PDB entry 8XEN | electron microscopy, 3.20 A resolution | chains A and B

== Chain A ==
Protein: Integrin alpha-V
Organism: Homo sapiens
UniProt: P06756 (ITAV_HUMAN); numbering as in UniProt (aligned over 1-1048)
Chain sequence (1048 residues; each row starts with the number of its first residue):
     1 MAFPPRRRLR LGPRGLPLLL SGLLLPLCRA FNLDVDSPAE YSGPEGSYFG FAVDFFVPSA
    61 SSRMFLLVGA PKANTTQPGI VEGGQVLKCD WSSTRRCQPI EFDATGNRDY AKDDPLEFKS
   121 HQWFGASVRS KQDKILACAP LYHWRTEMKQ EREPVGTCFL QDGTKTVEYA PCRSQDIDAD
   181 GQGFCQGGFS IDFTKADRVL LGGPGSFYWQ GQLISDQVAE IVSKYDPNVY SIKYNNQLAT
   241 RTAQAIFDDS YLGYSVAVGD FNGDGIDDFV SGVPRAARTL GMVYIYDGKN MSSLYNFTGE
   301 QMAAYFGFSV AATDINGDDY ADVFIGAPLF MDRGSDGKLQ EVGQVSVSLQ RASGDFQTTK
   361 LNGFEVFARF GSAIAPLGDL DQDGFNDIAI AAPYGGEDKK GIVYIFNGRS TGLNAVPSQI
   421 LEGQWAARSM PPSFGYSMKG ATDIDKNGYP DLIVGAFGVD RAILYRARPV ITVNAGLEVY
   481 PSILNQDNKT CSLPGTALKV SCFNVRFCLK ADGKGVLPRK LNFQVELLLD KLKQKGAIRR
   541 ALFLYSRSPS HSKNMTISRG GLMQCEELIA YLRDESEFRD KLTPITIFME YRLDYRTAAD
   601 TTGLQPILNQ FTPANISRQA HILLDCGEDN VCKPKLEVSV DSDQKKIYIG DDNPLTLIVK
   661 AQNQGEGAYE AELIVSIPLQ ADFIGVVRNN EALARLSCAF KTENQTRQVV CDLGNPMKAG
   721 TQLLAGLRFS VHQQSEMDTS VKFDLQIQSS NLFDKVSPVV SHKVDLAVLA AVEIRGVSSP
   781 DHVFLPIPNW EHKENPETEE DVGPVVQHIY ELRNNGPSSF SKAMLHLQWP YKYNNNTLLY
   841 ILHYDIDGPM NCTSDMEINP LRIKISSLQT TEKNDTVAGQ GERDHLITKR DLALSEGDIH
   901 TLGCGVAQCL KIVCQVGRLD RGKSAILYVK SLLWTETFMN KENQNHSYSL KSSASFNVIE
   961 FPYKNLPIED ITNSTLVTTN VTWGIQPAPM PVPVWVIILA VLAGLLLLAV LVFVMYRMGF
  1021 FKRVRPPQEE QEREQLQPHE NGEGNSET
Not modelled in the structure: 1-30, 866-896, 990-1048
Disulfide bonds: Cys89-Cys97, Cys138-Cys158, Cys172-Cys185, Cys491-Cys502, Cys508-Cys565, Cys626-Cys632, Cys698-Cys711, Cys852-Cys914, Cys904-Cys909

== Chain B ==
Protein: Integrin beta-3
Organism: Homo sapiens
UniProt: P05106 (ITB3_HUMAN); residues 1-788 here = UniProt positions 1-788
Chain sequence (788 residues; row label = number of the first residue in the row):
     1 MRARPRPRPL WATVLALGAL AGVGVGGPNI CTTRGVSSCQ QCLAVSPMCA WCSDEALPLG
    61 SPRCDLKENL LKDNCAPESI EFPVSEARVL EDRPLSDKGS GDSSQVTQVS PQRIALRLRP
   121 DDSKNFSIQV RQVEDYPVDI YYLMDLSYSM KDDLWSIQNL GTKLATQMRK LTSNLRIGFG
   181 AFVDKPVSPY MYISPPEALE NPCYDMKTTC LPMFGYKHVL TLTDQVTRFN EEVKKQSVSR
   241 NRDAPEGGFD AIMQATVCDE KIGWRNDASH LLVFTTDAKT HIALDGRLAG IVQPNDGQCH
   301 VGSDNHYSAS TTMDYPSLGL MTEKLSQKNI NLIFAVTENV VNLYQNYSEL IPGTTVGVLS
   361 MDSSNVLQLI VDAYGKIRSK VELEVRDLPE ELSLSFNATC LNNEVIPGLK SCMGLKIGDT
   421 VSFSIEAKVR GCPQEKEKSF TIKPVGFKDS LIVQVTFDCD CACQAQAEPN SHRCNNGNGT
   481 FECGVCRCGP GWLGSQCECS EEDYRPSQQD ECSPREGQPV CSQRGECLCG QCVCHSSDFG
   541 KITGKYCECD DFSCVRYKGE MCSGHGQCSC GDCLCDSDWT GYYCNCTTRT DTCMSSNGLL
   601 CSGRGKCECG SCVCIQPGSY GDTCEKCPTC PDACTFKKEC VECKKFDRGA LHDENTCNRY
   661 CRDEIESVKE LKDTGKDAVN CTYKNEDDCV VRFQYYEDSS GKSILYVVEE PECPKGPDIL
   721 VVLLSVMGAI LLIGLAALLI WKLLITIHDR KEFAKFEEER ARAKWDTANN PLYKEATSTF
   781 TNITYRGT
Not modelled in the structure: 1-28, 482-485, 506, 627-788
Disulfide bonds: Cys31-Cys49, Cys39-Cys461, Cys42-Cys64, Cys52-Cys75, Cys203-Cys210, Cys258-Cys299, Cys400-Cys412, Cys432-Cys459, Cys474-Cys486, Cys488-Cys497, Cys512-Cys527, Cys521-Cys532, Cys534-Cys547, Cys549-Cys570, Cys554-Cys568, Cys562-Cys573, Cys575-Cys584, Cys586-Cys609, Cys593-Cys607, Cys601-Cys612, Cys614-Cys624
Curated features (UniProtKB/Swiss-Prot):
  - region: Cys203 to Cys210 (Involved in CX3CL1-, NRG1-, FGF1- and IGF1-binding), Gln293 to Met313 (CX3CL1-binding)
  - motif: Thr777 to Ile783 (LIR)
  - binding site (Mg(2+)): Ser147, Ser149, Glu246
  - binding site (Ca(2+)): Ser149, Asp152, Asp153, Asp184, Asn241, Asp243, Pro245, Glu246, Asp277, Met361
  - modified residue: Thr767 (Phosphothreonine), Tyr773 (Phosphotyrosine), Thr779 (Phosphothreonine), Tyr785 (Phosphotyrosine)
  - glycosylation (N-linked (GlcNAc...) asparagine): Asn125, Asn346, Asn397, Asn478, Asn585, Asn680

== How chain A and chain B interact ==
Pairs across the interface (78; chain A residue first):
  Tyr48(A) with Val292(B)
  Trp123(A) with Gly290(B); Val292(B), hydrophobic
  Leu141(A) with Leu288(B)
  His143(A) with Ser188(B), hydrogen bond
  Glu151(A) with Ser194(B)
  Arg152(A) with Ile193(B); Ser194(B)
  Phe184(A) with Pro189(B), hydrophobic; Arg242(B)
  Gln186(A) with Leu288(B)
  Phe189(A) with Arg287(B); Leu288(B), hydrophobic
  Trp209(A) with Arg242(B); Asp243(B)
  Asp248(A) with Lys279(B)
  Asp249(A) with Pro245(B)
  Tyr251(A) with His281(B); Asp285(B); Leu288(B)
  Tyr254(A) with Leu284(B), hydrogen bond (side chain-backbone); Arg287(B); Leu288(B), hydrophobic
  Arg275(A) with Thr280(B), hydrogen bond (side chain-backbone); His281(B); Ile282(B); Asp285(B), salt bridge
  Arg278(A) with Asn346(B), hydrogen bond
  Thr279(A) with Ile282(B); Tyr347(B), hydrogen bond
  Met302(A) with Asn346(B); Leu350(B)
  Ala303(A) with Ile282(B), hydrophobic; Leu318(B), hydrophobic; Tyr347(B), hydrophobic
  Tyr305(A) with Ile282(B), hydrophobic; Ala283(B); Leu284(B), hydrogen bond (side chain-backbone); Asp285(B), hydrogen bond
  Phe308(A) with Leu284(B), hydrophobic; Arg287(B)
  Leu329(A) with Ala283(B), hydrophobic; Leu284(B), hydrophobic
  Met331(A) with Gly319(B); Leu350(B)
  Asp336(A) with Lys410(B)
  Leu339(A) with Leu350(B), hydrophobic
  Glu341(A) with Ser317(B), hydrogen bond; Leu318(B); Gly319(B), hydrogen bond (side chain-backbone); Leu320(B)
  Phe367(A) with Gly319(B); Leu320(B); Glu323(B)
  Arg369(A) with Leu284(B); Pro294(B)
  Tyr394(A) with Pro294(B)
  Tyr436(A) with Arg287(B)
  Gly536(A) with Glu502(B)
  Ala537(A) with Glu501(B); Glu502(B)
  Ile538(A) with Asp503(B)
  Arg539(A) with Glu502(B), hydrogen bond (side chain-backbone)
  Arg579(A) with Tyr504(B); Ser507(B)
  Phe683(A) with Arg556(B)
  Ile684(A) with Val555(B); Arg556(B), hydrogen bond (backbone-backbone)
  Arg688(A) with Ser553(B), hydrogen bond (side chain-backbone); Gly571(B), hydrogen bond (side chain-backbone); Tyr582(B), hydrogen bond
  Ser697(A) with Arg524(B), hydrogen bond
  Cys698(A) with Ser553(B)
  Ala699(A) with Phe552(B), hydrophobic
  Lys701(A) with Phe539(B)
  Gly714(A) with Gln523(B)
  Asn715(A) with Gln523(B), hydrogen bond (backbone-side chain)
  Tyr928(A) with Tyr620(B)
Other interface residues (no listed pair), chain A (55 interface residues in all): Phe51, Pro154, Pro204, Gln301, Ser429, Met430, Pro431, Phe457, Asp682, Phe700
Other interface residues (no listed pair), chain B (48 interface residues in all): Ala289, Gln293, Leu343, Gly559, Tyr583

== In short ==
Chain A and chain B form an interface of 55 and 48 residues respectively; the contacts include 16 hydrogen
bonds and 1 salt bridge. Polar contacts include Arg275(A)-Asp285(B), His143(A)-Ser188(B) and
Tyr254(A)-Leu284(B). Curated annotation (UniProt) lists 3 Mg2+-binding residues and 10 Ca2+-binding residues
on chain B.
Chain A is Integrin alpha-V and chain B is Integrin beta-3, both from Homo sapiens; the structure, Cryo-EM
structure of integrin ITGAV/ITGB3 complex, conformation 4, was determined by electron microscopy.
